PDB entry 6NSY | X-ray diffraction, 2.20 A resolution | chains A and B of the 4 polymer chains in the assembly

# Chain A (and B)
Name: Catalase-3
Organism: Neurospora crassa (strain ATCC 24698 / 74-OR23-1A / CBS 708.71 / DSM 1257 / FGSC 987)
Notes: EC 1.11.1.6; chain B of this document is another copy of the same molecule, construct and numbering; everything in this record applies to it too
UniProtKB: Q9C169 (CAT3_NEUCR); residues 1-719 here = UniProt positions 1-719
Chain sequence (719 residues; row label = number of the first residue in the row):
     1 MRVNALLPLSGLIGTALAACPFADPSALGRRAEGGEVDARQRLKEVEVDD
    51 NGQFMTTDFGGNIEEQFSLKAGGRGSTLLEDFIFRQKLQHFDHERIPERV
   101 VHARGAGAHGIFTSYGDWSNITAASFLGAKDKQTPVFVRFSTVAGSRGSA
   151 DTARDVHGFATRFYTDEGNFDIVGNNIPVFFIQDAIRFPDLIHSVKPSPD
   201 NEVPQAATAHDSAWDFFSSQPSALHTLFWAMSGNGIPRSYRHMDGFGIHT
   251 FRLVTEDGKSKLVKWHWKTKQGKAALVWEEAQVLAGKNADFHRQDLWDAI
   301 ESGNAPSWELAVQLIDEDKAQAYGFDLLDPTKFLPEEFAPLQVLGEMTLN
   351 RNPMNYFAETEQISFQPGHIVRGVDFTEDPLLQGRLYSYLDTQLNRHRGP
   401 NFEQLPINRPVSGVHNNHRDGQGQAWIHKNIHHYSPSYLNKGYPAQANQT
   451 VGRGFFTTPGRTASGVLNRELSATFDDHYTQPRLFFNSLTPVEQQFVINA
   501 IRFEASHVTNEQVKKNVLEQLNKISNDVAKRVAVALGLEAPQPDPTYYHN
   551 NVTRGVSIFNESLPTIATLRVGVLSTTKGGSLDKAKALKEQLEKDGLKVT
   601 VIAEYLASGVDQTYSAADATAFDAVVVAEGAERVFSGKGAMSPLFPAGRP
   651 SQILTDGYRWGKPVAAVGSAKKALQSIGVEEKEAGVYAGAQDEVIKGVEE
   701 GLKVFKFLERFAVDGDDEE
Unresolved in the structure: 1-37, 541 (chain B: 1-37, 715-719)
Metal / ion sites: heme Fe near Y389 (its only coordinating residue here)
Ligand contacts: heme (HEM): R99, V100, V101, H102, R139, S141, G158, F159, A160, V173, G174, N175, F180, A185, F188, I248, H249, S364, F365, L381, G384, R385, S388, Y389, T392, Q393, R396
UniProt features mapped onto this chain:
  - active site: H102, N175
  - binding site (heme): Y389

# Interface between chain A and chain B
Pairs across the interface (85):
  A71(A) with A71(B), hydrophobic
  S76(A) with L78(B); E80(B), hydrogen bond
  T77(A) with L78(B); L79(B), hydrogen bond (backbone-backbone)
  L78(A) with S76(B); T77(B); L78(B), hydrophobic
  L79(A) with T77(B), hydrogen bond (backbone-backbone); L79(B); F84(B), hydrophobic
  E80(A) with S76(B), hydrogen bond
  F84(A) with L79(B), hydrophobic
  D190(A) with Y434(B); S435(B), hydrogen bond (side chain-backbone)
  H193(A) with N417(B), hydrogen bond (side chain-backbone); H433(B), hydrogen bond (side chain-backbone)
  S194(A) with Y434(B)
  P199(A) with I431(B); H433(B)
  D200(A) with I431(B)
  S212(A) with Y434(B)
  D215(A) with Y434(B), hydrogen bond; S437(B), hydrogen bond; Y438(B), hydrogen bond (side chain-backbone); L439(B), hydrogen bond (side chain-backbone)
  F216(A) with S435(B)
  S219(A) with P436(B); S437(B); Y438(B)
  Q220(A) with P436(B)
  D391(A) with L394(B)
  L394(A) with D391(B); L394(B), hydrophobic
  R398(A) with R398(B); Q422(B)
  N417(A) with D190(B); H193(B), hydrogen bond (backbone-side chain)
  I431(A) with P199(B); D200(B)
  H433(A) with H193(B), hydrogen bond (backbone-side chain); P199(B)
  Y434(A) with D190(B); S194(B); S212(B), hydrogen bond (side chain-backbone); D215(B), hydrogen bond
  S435(A) with D190(B), hydrogen bond (backbone-side chain); F216(B)
  P436(A) with S219(B); Q220(B)
  S437(A) with D215(B), hydrogen bond; S219(B)
  Y438(A) with D215(B), hydrogen bond (backbone-side chain); S219(B); N510(B); Q512(B); V513(B), hydrophobic; N516(B)
  L439(A) with D215(B), hydrogen bond (backbone-side chain); N510(B); V513(B), hydrophobic
  T457(A) with R469(B), hydrogen bond
  R461(A) with V466(B); L467(B), hydrogen bond (backbone-backbone)
  T462(A) with G465(B); V466(B)
  A463(A) with A463(B); S464(B); G465(B), hydrogen bond (backbone-backbone)
  S464(A) with A463(B)
  G465(A) with T462(B); A463(B), hydrogen bond (backbone-backbone)
  V466(A) with P459(B); R461(B)
  L467(A) with R461(B), hydrogen bond (backbone-backbone); T462(B); A463(B)
  R469(A) with F455(B); T457(B), hydrogen bond
  N510(A) with Y438(B); L439(B)
  Q512(A) with Y438(B)
  V513(A) with Y438(B), hydrophobic; L439(B), hydrophobic
  N516(A) with Y438(B)
Also at the interface, not in a pair above, chain A (50 interface residues in all): R85, S198, D211, Y387, L390, R419, F455, P459
Also at the interface, not in a pair above, chain B (51 interface residues in all): R85, S198, D211, Y387, L390, R419

# Summary
The interface between chain A and chain B involves 50 residues on one side and 51 on the other; the contacts
include 25 hydrogen bonds. Among the polar pairs are S76(A)-E80(B), D190(A)-S435(B) and H193(A)-N417(B). Chain
A binds heme.
Both chains are Catalase-3 (Neurospora crassa (strain ATCC 24698 / 74-OR23-1A / CBS 708.71 / DSM 1257 / FGSC
987)). Entry 6NSY (X-ray reduced Catalase 3 From N.Crassa in Cpd I state (0.263 MGy)) was determined by X-ray
diffraction, deposited together with 6NSW, 6NSZ, 6NT0, 6NT1 and 4AJ9.
